PDB entry 7TAO | electron microscopy, 3.20 A resolution | chains D and C of the 15 polymer chains in the assembly

== Chain D ==
Molecule: V-type proton ATPase subunit c'
Organism: Saccharomyces cerevisiae
UniProtKB: P32842 (VATL2_YEAST); residue numbers follow UniProt; this construct covers 1-164
Chain sequence (164 residues; row label = number of the first residue in the row):
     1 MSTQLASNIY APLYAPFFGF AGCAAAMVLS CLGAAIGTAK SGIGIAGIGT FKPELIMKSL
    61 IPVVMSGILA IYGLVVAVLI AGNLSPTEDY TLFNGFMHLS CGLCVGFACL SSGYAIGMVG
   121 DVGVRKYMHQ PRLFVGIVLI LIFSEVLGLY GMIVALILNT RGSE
Unresolved in the structure: 1-6
Residues lining bound ligands:
  - WEV ((5R)-2,4-dideoxy-1-C-{(2S,3R,4S)-3-hydroxy-4-[(2R,3S,4E,6E,9R,10S,11R,12E,14Z)-10-hydroxy-3,15-dimethoxy-7,9,11,13-tetramethyl-16-oxo-1-oxacyclohexadeca-4,6,12,14-tetraen-2-yl]pentan-2-yl}-4-methyl-5-propan-2-yl-alpha-D-threo-pentopyranose), molecule 1: M57, K58, L60, I61, V64, G67, I68, I71
  - WEV, molecule 2: L139, I142, F143, V146, Y150
UniProt features mapped onto this chain:
  - site: E145 (Essential for proton translocation)
What the authors report for this chain:
  - binding site for WEV: K58, I61, V64, G67, I68, I71, L139, I142, F143, V146, Y150

== Chain C ==
Molecule: V-type proton ATPase subunit c''
Organism: Saccharomyces cerevisiae
UniProtKB: P23968 (VATO_YEAST); residues 1-213 here = UniProt positions 1-213
Chain sequence (213 residues; each row starts with the number of its first residue):
     1 MNKESKDDDM SLGKFSFSHF LYYLVLIVVI VYGLYKLFTG HGSDINFGKF LLRTSPYMWA
    61 NLGIALCVGL SVVGAAWGIF ITGSSMIGAG VRAPRITTKN LISIIFCEVV AIYGLIIAIV
   121 FSSKLTVATA ENMYSKSNLY TGYSLFWAGI TVGASNLICG IAVGITGATA AISDAADSAL
   181 FVKILVIEIF GSILGLLGLI VGLLMAGKAS EFQ
Unresolved in the structure: 1-15
Residues lining bound ligands: WEV ((5R)-2,4-dideoxy-1-C-{(2S,3R,4S)-3-hydroxy-4-[(2R,3S,4E,6E,9R,10S,11R,12E,14Z)-10-hydroxy-3,15-dimethoxy-7,9,11,13-tetramethyl-16-oxo-1-oxacyclohexadeca-4,6,12,14-tetraen-2-yl]pentan-2-yl}-4-methyl-5-propan-2-yl-alpha-D-threo-pentopyranose): V186, I189, F190, I193
UniProt features mapped onto this chain:
  - site: E108 (Essential for proton translocation)
What the authors report for this chain:
  - binding site for WEV: V186, I189, F190

== Chain D / chain C interface ==
Pairs across the interface (66):
  L13(D) with L52(C), hydrophobic; Y134(C); K136(C); L139(C), hydrophobic; Y143(C)
  Y14(D) with G48(C); L51(C), hydrophobic; L52(C), hydrophobic; Y143(C), hydrophobic
  P16(D) with Y140(C), hydrophobic
  F17(D) with L51(C), hydrophobic; Y143(C), hydrophobic; F146(C), hydrophobic; W147(C), hydrogen bond (backbone-side chain)
  F18(D) with L51(C), hydrophobic
  F20(D) with Y140(C); S144(C); W147(C); M205(C), hydrophobic
  A21(D) with W147(C), hydrophobic
  C23(D) with M205(C), hydrophobic
  A24(D) with W147(C), hydrophobic; T151(C)
  M27(D) with T151(C); V201(C), hydrophobic
  V28(D) with T151(C); A154(C), hydrophobic; I158(C)
  C31(D) with S155(C); I158(C); L194(C)
  L32(D) with I158(C), hydrophobic
  A34(D) with L194(C), hydrophobic
  A35(D) with I158(C), hydrophobic; A162(C), hydrophobic; L194(C)
  T38(D) with I187(C)
  A39(D) with I165(C), hydrophobic
  G42(D) with I187(C)
  I43(D) with T169(C)
  I45(D) with I187(C), hydrophobic
  A46(D) with T169(C); S173(C); I184(C), hydrophobic
  G49(D) with L180(C)
  P53(D) with K183(C)
  I56(D) with L180(C), hydrophobic; K183(C)
  L60(D) with I187(C), hydrophobic
  V63(D) with I187(C), hydrophobic; F190(C), hydrophobic
  V64(D) with F190(C), hydrophobic
  A70(D) with L194(C), hydrophobic; L197(C)
  I71(D) with L197(C), hydrophobic
  L74(D) with L197(C), hydrophobic; V201(C), hydrophobic
  A77(D) with V201(C), hydrophobic
  V78(D) with L204(C), hydrophobic
  L84(D) with Y140(C), hydrogen bond (backbone-side chain); K208(C)
  S85(D) with Y140(C)
  P86(D) with K136(C); Y140(C); K208(C)
  E88(D) with K136(C)
Also at the interface, not in a pair above, chain D (40 interface residues in all): T50, A81, G82, Y90
Also at the interface, not in a pair above, chain C (37 interface residues in all): W59, S135, S137, I150, V186, G198, I200

== Summary ==
The interface between chain D and chain C involves 40 residues on one side and 37 on the other, with 2
hydrogen bonds. Polar contacts include F17(D)-W147(C) and L84(D)-Y140(C). One compound WEV molecule is bound
between chain D and chain C. The paper reports a binding site for WEV at K58(D), I61(D) and V186(C) among
others.
Here chain D is V-type proton ATPase subunit c' and chain C is V-type proton ATPase subunit c'', both from
Saccharomyces cerevisiae. Entry 7TAO (Cryo-EM structure of bafilomycin A1 bound to yeast VO V-ATPase) was
determined by electron microscopy together with 7TAP from the same study.
